Entry 7W5E (X-ray diffraction, 1.65 A resolution); this record covers chains A and D of the 4 polymer chains in the assembly.

== Chain A (and D) ==
Name: ChaP
Organism: Streptomyces chartreusis
Notes: chain D of this document is another copy of the same molecule, construct and numbering; everything in this record applies to it too
UniProt: Q4R0L3 (Q4R0L3_STRCX); residues 1-130 here = UniProt positions 1-130
Chain sequence (133 residues; each row starts with the number of its first residue; numbers below 1 keep their minus sign (Gly-2 is residue -2)):
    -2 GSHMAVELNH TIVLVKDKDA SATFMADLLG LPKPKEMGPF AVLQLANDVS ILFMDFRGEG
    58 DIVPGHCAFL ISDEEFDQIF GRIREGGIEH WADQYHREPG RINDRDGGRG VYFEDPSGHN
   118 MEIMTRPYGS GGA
Unresolved in the structure: -2, 94, 98, 102-103, 128-130 (chain D: -2 to 0, 54-57, 102, 124-130)
Sequence notes: expression tag (-2 to 0); engineered mutation Leu49 (Asp in Q4R0L3)
Bound ions: Fe ion site 1: His0 (shared with Glu71(D), His93(D), Glu111(D) of chain D); Fe ion site 2: Glu4, Asp45 (shared with 1 residue of chain C); Fe ion site 3: His7 (shared with His63(D), Glu119(D) of chain D); Fe ion site 4: His63, Glu119 (shared with His7(D) of chain D); Fe ion site 5: Cys64, His116

== How chain A and chain D interact ==
Residue-residue contacts - 81 pairs, chain A then chain D:
  Ser-1(A) with Ser69(D); Asp70(D); Glu71(D)
  His0(A) with Ser69(D); Glu71(D), salt bridge
  Met1(A) with Leu67(D); Ile68(D); Ser69(D)
  Ala2(A) with Ala43(D), hydrophobic
  Val3(A) with Leu26(D); Leu42(D); Ala43(D), hydrogen bond (backbone-backbone); Phe66(D), hydrophobic; Leu67(D); Ile68(D), hydrophobic; Glu72(D)
  Glu4(A) with Asn44(D); Phe66(D); Leu67(D), hydrogen bond (backbone-backbone)
  Leu5(A) with Leu42(D); Asn44(D), hydrogen bond (backbone-side chain); Val46(D), hydrophobic; Ile48(D), hydrophobic; Ala65(D); Phe66(D), hydrophobic
  Asn6(A) with Ala65(D), hydrogen bond (backbone-backbone); Leu67(D); Met121(D)
  His7(A) with His63(D), hydrogen bond; Cys64(D); Ala65(D), hydrogen bond (backbone-backbone); Glu119(D), salt bridge; Met121(D)
  Thr8(A) with His63(D); Cys64(D), hydrogen bond
  Ile9(A) with Gly62(D); His63(D), hydrogen bond (backbone-backbone)
  Leu11(A) with Ile59(D), hydrophobic
  Leu26(A) with Val3(D)
  Leu28(A) with Met1(D)
  Pro36(A) with Tyr92(D)
  Phe37(A) with Pro61(D), hydrophobic; Gln91(D)
  Leu42(A) with Val3(D); Leu5(D)
  Ala43(A) with Met1(D); Ala2(D); Val3(D), hydrogen bond (backbone-backbone)
  Asn44(A) with Glu4(D); Leu5(D), hydrogen bond (side chain-backbone); Asn44(D), hydrogen bond (backbone-side chain); Asp45(D), hydrogen bond (side chain-backbone); Val46(D)
  Asp45(A) with Asn44(D), hydrogen bond (backbone-side chain)
  Val46(A) with Leu5(D), hydrophobic
  Met51(A) with Pro61(D)
  Phe53(A) with Ile59(D), hydrophobic
  Pro61(A) with Met51(D)
  Gly62(A) with Ile9(D); Met51(D)
  His63(A) with His7(D), hydrogen bond; Thr8(D); Ile9(D), hydrogen bond (backbone-backbone)
  Cys64(A) with His7(D); Thr8(D), hydrogen bond
  Ala65(A) with Leu5(D); Asn6(D), hydrogen bond (backbone-backbone); His7(D), hydrogen bond (backbone-backbone)
  Phe66(A) with Val3(D), hydrophobic; Glu4(D); Leu5(D), hydrophobic
  Leu67(A) with Val3(D); Glu4(D), hydrogen bond (backbone-backbone)
  Ile68(A) with Val3(D), hydrophobic
  Gln91(A) with Phe37(D)
  Tyr92(A) with Pro36(D)
  Glu119(A) with His7(D), salt bridge
  Met121(A) with Asn6(D); His7(D)
  Arg123(A) with Asn6(D); Asp45(D), salt bridge
Other interface residues (no listed pair), chain A (39 interface residues in all): Gly27, Ile48, Ile59
Other interface residues (no listed pair), chain D (37 interface residues in all): Val60

== In short ==
39 residues of chain A face 37 of chain D across their interface, with 19 hydrogen bonds and 4 salt bridges.
Polar pairs include His0(A)-Glu71(D), His7(A)-Glu119(D) and Arg123(A)-Asp45(D). The Fe ion site 2 is built by
Glu4(A) and Asp45(A).
Both chains are ChaP (Streptomyces chartreusis). Entry 7W5E (Oxidase ChaP D49L mutant) was determined by X-ray
diffraction (same publication as 7WCC and 7WB2).
